6IFG - chains A and E; structure by X-ray diffraction, 1.90 A resolution.

# Chain A
Molecule: Zinc metalloprotease
From: Deinococcus radiodurans (strain ATCC 13939 / DSM 20539 / JCM 16871 / LMG 4051 / NBRC 15346 / NCIMB 9279 / R1 / VKM B-1422)
UniProt: Q9RVZ5 (Q9RVZ5_DEIRA); numbering as in UniProt (aligned over 36-472)
Sequence (474 residues; row label = number of the first residue in the row; numbers below 1 keep their minus sign (Met-1 is residue -1)):
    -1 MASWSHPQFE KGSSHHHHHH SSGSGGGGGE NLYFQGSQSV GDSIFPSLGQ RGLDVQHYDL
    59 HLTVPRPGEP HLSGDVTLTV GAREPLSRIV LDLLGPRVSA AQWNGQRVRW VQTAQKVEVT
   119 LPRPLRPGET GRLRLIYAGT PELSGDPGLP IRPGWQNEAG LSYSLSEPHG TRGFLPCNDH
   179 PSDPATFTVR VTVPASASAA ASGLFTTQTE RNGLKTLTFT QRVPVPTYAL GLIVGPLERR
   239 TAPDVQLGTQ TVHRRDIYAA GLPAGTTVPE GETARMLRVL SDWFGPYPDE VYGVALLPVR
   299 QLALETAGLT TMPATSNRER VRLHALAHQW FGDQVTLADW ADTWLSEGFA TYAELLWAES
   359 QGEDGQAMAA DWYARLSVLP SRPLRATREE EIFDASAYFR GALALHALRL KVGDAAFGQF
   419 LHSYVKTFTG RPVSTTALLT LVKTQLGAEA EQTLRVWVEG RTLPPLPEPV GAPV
Disordered / not traced: -1 to 35, 142-143, 468-472
Differences from the reference sequence: initiating methionine (-1); expression tag (0-35); engineered mutation Ala323 (Glu in Q9RVZ5)

# Chain E
Molecule: Tripeptides (TYR-SER-ALA)
Sequence (3 residues; numbered 1 to 3; the number before each row is that of its first residue):
     1 YSA

# How chain A and chain E interact
Contacting residue pairs (20; chain A residue first):
  Leu163(A) - Tyr1(E)
  Glu165(A) - Tyr1(E)  hydrogen bond (backbone-side chain)
  Leu300(A) - Tyr1(E)  hydrophobic
  Leu300(A) - Ser2(E)
  Leu300(A) - Ala3(E)  hydrophobic
  Ala301(A) - Tyr1(E)
  Ala301(A) - Ser2(E)  hydrogen bond (backbone-backbone)
  Leu302(A) - Tyr1(E)  hydrophobic
  Glu303(A) - Tyr1(E)  hydrogen bond (side chain-backbone)
  Ser314(A) - Ser2(E)
  Ser314(A) - Ala3(E)  hydrogen bond (side chain-backbone)
  Arg316(A) - Ala3(E)  hydrogen bond (side chain-backbone)
  Val319(A) - Ser2(E)
  Val319(A) - Ala3(E)
  His322(A) - Tyr1(E)  hydrogen bond (side chain-backbone)
  His322(A) - Ser2(E)
  His326(A) - Tyr1(E)
  Glu345(A) - Tyr1(E)  hydrogen bond (side chain-backbone)
  Phe391(A) - Tyr1(E)  hydrophobic
  Tyr396(A) - Tyr1(E)  hydrogen bond (side chain-backbone)
Interface residues without a listed pair, chain A (17 interface residues in all): Pro151, Ser164, Thr313

# Overview
17 residues of chain A face 3 of chain E across their interface, with 8 hydrogen bonds. Polar contacts include
Glu165(A)-Tyr1(E), Glu303(A)-Tyr1(E) and Ser314(A)-Ala3(E).
Chain A is Zinc metalloprotease (Deinococcus radiodurans (strain ATCC 13939 / DSM 20539 / JCM 16871 / LMG 4051
/ NBRC 15346 / NCIMB 9279 / R1 / VKM B-1422)) and chain E is Tripeptides (TYR-SER-ALA); the structure, Crystal
structure of M1 zinc metallopeptidase E323A mutant bound to Tyr-ser-ala substrate from Deinococcus
radiodurans, was determined by X-ray diffraction (same publication as 6A8Z).
